Entry 2HBK (X-ray diffraction, 2.25 A resolution); this record covers chain A.

Chain A:
Protein: Exosome complex exonuclease RRP6
From: Saccharomyces cerevisiae
Notes: EC 3.1.13.-; fragment: Rrp6p central fragment, residues 129-536
UniProt: Q12149 (RRP6_YEAST); residues 129-536 here = UniProt positions 129-536
Chain sequence (410 residues; row label = number of the first residue in the row):
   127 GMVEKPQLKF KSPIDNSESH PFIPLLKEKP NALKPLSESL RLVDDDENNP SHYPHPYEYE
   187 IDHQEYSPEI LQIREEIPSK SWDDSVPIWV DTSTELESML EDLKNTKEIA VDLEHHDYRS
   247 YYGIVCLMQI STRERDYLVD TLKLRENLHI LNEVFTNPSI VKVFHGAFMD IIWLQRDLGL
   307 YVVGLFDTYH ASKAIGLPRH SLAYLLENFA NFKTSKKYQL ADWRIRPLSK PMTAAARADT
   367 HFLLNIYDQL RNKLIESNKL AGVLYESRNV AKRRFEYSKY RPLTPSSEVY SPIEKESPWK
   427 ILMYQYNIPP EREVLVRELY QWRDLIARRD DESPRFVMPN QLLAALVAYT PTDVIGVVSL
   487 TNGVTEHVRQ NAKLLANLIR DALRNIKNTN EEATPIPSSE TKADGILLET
Not modelled in the structure: 517-536
Differences from the reference sequence: cloning artifact (127-128); engineered mutation A361 (Tyr in Q12149)
UniProt features mapped onto this chain:
  - binding site (Mn(2+)): D238, E240, D296, D365
  - binding site (Zn(2+)): D238, E240, D365
  - binding site (AMP): E240, H241, W299, K342, Q345
  - binding site (UMP): E240, H241, W299, K342, Q345
  - modified residue: S138 (Phosphoserine), T520 (Phosphothreonine)
  - mutagenesis: Q133 (Q133A: No significant effects on growth rates and degradation of 5' ETS RNA, increased accumulation of extended forms of snR40 snoRNA and 5.8S + 30 nt RNA; when associated with A-142), N142 (N142A: No significant effects on growth rates and degradation of 5' ETS RNA, increased accumulation of extended forms of snR40 snoRNA and 5.8S + 30 nt RNA; when associated with A-133), D238 (D238A: Temperature-sensitive mutant. Abolishes exonuclease activity and increases accumulation of 5.8S + 30 nt RNA, 5' ETS RNA, U24 + 3 nt RNA and poly(A)+ snoRNAs ...), E240 (E240A: Temperature-sensitive mutant. Abolishes exonuclease activity and increases accumulation of 5.8S + 30 nt RNA, 5' ETS RNA and U24 + 3 nt RNA), D296 (D296A: Temperature-sensitive mutant. Abolishes exonuclease activity and increases accumulation of 5.8S + 30 nt RNA, 5' ETS RNA and U24 + 3 nt RNA. No effect on subcellular localization), D365 (D365A: Temperature-sensitive mutant. Abolishes exonuclease activity and increases accumulation of 5.8S + 30 nt RNA, 5' ETS RNA and U24 + 3 nt RNA), W448 (W448A: No significant effects on growth at different temperatures, in vitro exonuclease activity and processing 5.8S rRNA, U24 snoRNA and ETS RNA), R449 (R449A: No significant effects on growth at different temperatures and processing 5.8S rRNA, U24 snoRNA and ETS RNA. Reduces exonuclease activity), D456 (D456A: No significant effects on growth at different temperatures, in vitro exonuclease activity and processing 5.8S rRNA, U24 snoRNA and ETS RNA), D457 (D457A: No significant effects on growth rates at different temperatures, processing 5' ETS RNA and poly(A)+ snoRNAs, non-significant or moderate defects in 5.8S rRNA processing resulting in ...)
Metal / ion sites: Mn2+ site 1: D238, D296; Mn2+ site 2: E240, D365
What the authors report for this chain:
  - Mn2+ coordination: D238
  - catalytic residues: D238
  - specificity-determining residues: H241 (proposed by the authors, not directly observed)
  - mutagenesis - Q133A/N142A, D457A: unchanged growth
  - mutagenesis - Q133A/N142A, D457A: unchanged catalytic activity on 5' ETS rRNA
  - mutagenesis - Q133A/N142A, D457A: decreased catalytic activity on snR40
  - mutagenesis - D457A: unchanged catalytic activity on 5.8S rRNA
  - mutagenesis - Q133A/N142A: decreased catalytic activity on 5.8S rRNA

Summary:
D238 and D296 coordinate Mn2+ site 1. E240 and D365 coordinate Mn2+ site 2. UniProt lists 4 Mn2+-binding
residues, 3 Zn2+-binding residues, 5 AMP-binding residues and 5 UMP-binding residues. From the paper: the
catalytic residue D238; Q133A/N142A and D457A reduce catalytic activity on snR40.
Chain A is Exosome complex exonuclease RRP6 (Saccharomyces cerevisiae); the structure, Structure of the yeast
nuclear exosome component, Rrp6p, reveals an interplay between the active site and ..., was determined by
X-ray diffraction together with 2HBJ, 2HBL and 2HBM from the same study.
